5DCW - chain A; structure by X-ray diffraction, 1.90 A resolution.

# Chain A
Molecule: Iridoid synthase
Organism: Catharanthus roseus
Notes: EC 1.3.1.99
UniProt: K7WDL7 (IRIS_CATRO); numbering as in UniProt (aligned over 23-388)
Chain sequence (371 residues; row label = number of the first residue in the row):
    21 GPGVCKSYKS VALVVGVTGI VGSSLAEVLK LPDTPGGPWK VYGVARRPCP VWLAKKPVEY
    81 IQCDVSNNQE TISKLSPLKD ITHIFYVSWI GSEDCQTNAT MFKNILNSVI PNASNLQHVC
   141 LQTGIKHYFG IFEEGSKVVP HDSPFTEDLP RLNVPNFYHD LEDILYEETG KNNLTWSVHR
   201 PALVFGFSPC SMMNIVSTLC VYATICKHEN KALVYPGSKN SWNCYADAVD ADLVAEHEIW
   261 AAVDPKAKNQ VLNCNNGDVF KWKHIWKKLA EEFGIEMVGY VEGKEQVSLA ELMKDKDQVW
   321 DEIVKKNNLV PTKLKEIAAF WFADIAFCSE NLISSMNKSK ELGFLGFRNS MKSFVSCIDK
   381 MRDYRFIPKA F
Not modelled in the structure: 21-27, 112-114, 154-156
Differences from the reference sequence: expression tag (21-22, 389-391); conflict Asn87 (Asp in K7WDL7)
Reported in the primary citation:
  - catalytic residues: Ile145, Tyr178 (proposed by the authors, not directly observed)
  - mutagenesis - K146M (kcat 2.2 s-1), K146R (kcat 6.1 s-1): unchanged catalytic activity
  - specificity-determining residues: Ala346 (proposed by the authors, not directly observed)
  - specificity-determining residues: Phe149 to Pro160

# Summary
The paper reports catalytic residues Ile145 and Tyr178; K146M and K146R leave catalytic activity unchanged.
Chain A is Iridoid synthase (Catharanthus roseus); the structure, Iridoid synthase from Catharanthus roseus -
ligand free structure, was determined by X-ray diffraction (same publication as 5DCU and 5DCY).
